PDB entry 5L54 | X-ray diffraction, 2.80 A resolution | chains M and b of the 28 polymer chains in the assembly

== Chain M ==
Protein: Proteasome subunit beta type-7
Source organism: Saccharomyces cerevisiae (strain ATCC 204508 / S288c)
Notes: EC 3.4.25.1
Reference sequence: P30657 (PSB7_YEAST); residues -12 to 233 here correspond to UniProt positions 21-266 (UniProt number = residue number + 33)
Chain sequence (246 residues; each row starts with the number of its first residue; numbers below 1 keep their minus sign (Thr-12 is residue -12)):
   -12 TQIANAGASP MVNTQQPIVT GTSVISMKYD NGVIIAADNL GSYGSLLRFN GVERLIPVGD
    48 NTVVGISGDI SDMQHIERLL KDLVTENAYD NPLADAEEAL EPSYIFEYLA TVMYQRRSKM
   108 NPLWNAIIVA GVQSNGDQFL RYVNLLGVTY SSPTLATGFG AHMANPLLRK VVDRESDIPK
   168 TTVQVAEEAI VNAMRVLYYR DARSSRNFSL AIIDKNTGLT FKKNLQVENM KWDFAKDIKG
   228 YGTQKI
Disordered / not traced: -12 to 0

== Chain b ==
Protein: Proteasome subunit beta type-1
Source organism: Saccharomyces cerevisiae (strain ATCC 204508 / S288c)
Notes: EC 3.4.25.1
Reference sequence: P38624 (PSB1_YEAST); residues 1-196 here correspond to UniProt positions 20-215 (UniProt number = residue number + 19)
Chain sequence (196 residues; numbered 1 to 196; the number before each row is that of its first residue):
     1 TSIMAVTFKD GVILGADSRT TTGAYIANRV TDKLTRVHDK IWCCRSGSAA DTQAIADIVQ
    61 YHLELYTSQY GTPSTETAAS VFKELCYENK DNLTAGIIVA GYDDKNKGEV YTIPLGGSVH
   121 KLPYAIAGSG STFIYGYCDK NFRENMSKEE TVDFIKHSLS QAIKWDGSSG GVIRMVVLTA
   181 AGVERLIFYP DEYEQL
Curated features (UniProtKB/Swiss-Prot):
  - active site: Thr1 (Nucleophile)

== Chain M / chain b interface ==
Pairs across the interface - 63 pairs, chain M then chain b:
  Ser32(M) with Trp165(b); Asp166(b); Gly167(b), hydrogen bond (backbone-backbone)
  Leu33(M) with Phe133(b), hydrophobic; Trp165(b)
  Leu34(M) with Lys164(b); Trp165(b), hydrogen bond (backbone-backbone); Gly167(b)
  Arg35(M) with Trp165(b)
  Phe146(M) with Ala24(b); Tyr25(b)
  Tyr185(M) with Glu194(b), hydrogen bond
  Tyr186(M) with Ile26(b); Arg29(b)
  Arg187(M) with Ala24(b); Tyr25(b); Ile26(b), hydrogen bond (backbone-backbone); Ala27(b), hydrogen bond (side chain-backbone); Asn28(b); Arg29(b)
  Asp188(M) with Ala24(b); Ile26(b)
  Ala189(M) with Arg19(b); Thr21(b); Ala24(b), hydrogen bond (backbone-backbone); Ile26(b); Gly167(b)
  Arg190(M) with Ala24(b)
  Arg193(M) with Asp191(b), salt bridge; Glu194(b), salt bridge
  Lys218(M) with Arg29(b), hydrogen bond (backbone-side chain)
  Trp219(M) with Arg29(b); Gly171(b); Val172(b), hydrophobic; Tyr189(b); Pro190(b)
  Asp220(M) with Tyr189(b)
  Phe221(M) with Arg29(b); Val30(b), hydrophobic
  Ala222(M) with Val30(b), hydrophobic; Val172(b), hydrophobic; Arg174(b), hydrogen bond (backbone-side chain); Ile187(b)
  Lys223(M) with Ile187(b); Tyr189(b)
  Ile225(M) with Val30(b); Arg174(b)
  Lys226(M) with Asp32(b)
  Gly227(M) with Asp32(b), hydrogen bond (backbone-side chain)
  Tyr228(M) with Thr35(b); Arg45(b); Gln53(b), hydrogen bond (side chain-backbone); Ala56(b); Asp57(b), hydrogen bond
  Gln231(M) with Asp32(b); Leu34(b); Thr35(b); Arg36(b), hydrogen bond (side chain-backbone); Trp42(b); Arg185(b)
  Ile233(M) with Arg36(b); Trp42(b); Arg185(b), hydrogen bond (backbone-side chain)
Other interface residues (no listed pair), chain M (27 interface residues in all): Asn37, Met150, Met217
Other interface residues (no listed pair), chain b (35 interface residues in all): Ile163, Ser168, Val183

== Overview ==
27 residues of chain M face 35 of chain b across their interface, with 13 hydrogen bonds and 2 salt bridges.
Among the polar pairs are Arg193(M)-Asp191(b), Arg193(M)-Glu194(b) and Tyr185(M)-Glu194(b). Curated annotation
(UniProt) lists active-site residue Thr1(b) on chain b.
Here chain M is Proteasome subunit beta type-7 and chain b is Proteasome subunit beta type-1, both from
Saccharomyces cerevisiae (strain ATCC 204508 / S288c). Entry 5L54 (Yeast 20S proteasome in complex with
epoxyketone inhibitor 16) was determined by X-ray diffraction, deposited together with 5L52, 5L55, 5L5A, 5L5B,
5L5D, 5L5E and 30 further entries.
